4DFJ - chains A and C of the 3 polymer chains in the assembly; structure by X-ray diffraction, 1.90 A resolution.

[Chain A]
Molecule: DNA polymerase I, thermostable
Source organism: Thermus aquaticus
Notes: EC 2.7.7.7; fragment: Klenow Fragment
Reference sequence: P19821 (DPO1_THEAQ); residue numbers follow UniProt; this construct covers 293-832
Sequence (540 residues; numbered 293 to 832; the number before each row is that of its first residue):
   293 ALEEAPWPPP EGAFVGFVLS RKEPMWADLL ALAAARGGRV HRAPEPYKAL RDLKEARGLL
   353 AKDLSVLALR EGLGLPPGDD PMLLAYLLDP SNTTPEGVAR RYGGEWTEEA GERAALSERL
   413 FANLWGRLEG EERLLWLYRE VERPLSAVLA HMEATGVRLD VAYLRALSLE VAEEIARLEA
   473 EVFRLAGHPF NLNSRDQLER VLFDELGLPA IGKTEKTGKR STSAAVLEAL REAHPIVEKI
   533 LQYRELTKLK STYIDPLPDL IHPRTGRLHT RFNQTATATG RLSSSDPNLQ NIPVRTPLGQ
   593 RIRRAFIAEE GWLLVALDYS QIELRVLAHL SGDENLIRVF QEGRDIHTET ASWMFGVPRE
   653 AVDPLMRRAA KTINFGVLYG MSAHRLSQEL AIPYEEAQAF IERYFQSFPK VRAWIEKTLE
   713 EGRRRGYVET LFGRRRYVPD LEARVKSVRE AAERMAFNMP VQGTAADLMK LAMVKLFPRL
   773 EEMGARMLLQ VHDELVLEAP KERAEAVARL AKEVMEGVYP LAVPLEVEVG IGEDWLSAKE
Unresolved in the structure: 293
Bound ions: Mg2+ site 1: Asp-610, Asp-785 (together with 0KL); Mg2+ site 2: Asp-610, Tyr-611, Asp-785 (together with 0KL)
Ligand contacts: 0KL (5-(5-aminopent-1-yn-1-yl)-2'-deoxyuridine 5'-(tetrahydrogen triphosphate)): Arg-573, Asp-610, Tyr-611, Ser-612, Gln-613, Ile-614, Glu-615, His-639, Arg-659, Arg-660, Lys-663, Thr-664, Phe-667, Tyr-671, Asp-785
What the authors report for this chain:
  - conformationally variable residues (side-chain flip): Arg-660

[Chain C]
Molecule: 16-nt DNA strand
Notes: fragment: DNA Template
Sequence (16 nucleotides; numbered 201 to 216; the number before each row is that of its first residue):
   201 AAAAGGCGCC GTGGTC

[Chain A / chain C interface]
Contacting residue pairs - 59 pairs, chain A then chain C:
  Asn-483(A) / DT212(C)  hydrogen bond to the phosphate
  Asn-485(A) / DG211(C)  phosphate contact
  Asn-485(A) / DT212(C)  sugar contact
  Ser-486(A) / DT212(C)  hydrogen bond to the phosphate
  Ser-486(A) / DG213(C)  hydrogen bond to the phosphate
  Asp-488(A) / DG213(C)  sugar contact
  Gln-489(A) / DG213(C)  hydrogen bond to the phosphate
  Ile-503(A) / DA201(C)  base contact
  Gly-504(A) / DA201(C)  sugar contact
  Lys-505(A) / DA201(C)  sugar contact
  Ser-513(A) / DA201(C)  sugar contact
  Ser-515(A) / DA201(C)  hydrogen bond to the phosphate
  Ala-517(A) / DA201(C)  base contact
  Ala-517(A) / DA202(C)  base contact
  Val-518(A) / DA201(C)  base contact
  Ala-521(A) / DA201(C)  base contact
  Ser-543(A) / DC210(C)  sugar contact
  Thr-544(A) / DC210(C)  hydrogen bond to the sugar
  Ala-568(A) / DG208(C)  phosphate contact
  Thr-569(A) / DC207(C)  phosphate contact
  Ala-570(A) / DG206(C)  phosphate contact
  Ala-570(A) / DC207(C)  hydrogen bond to the phosphate
  Thr-571(A) / DG206(C)  sugar contact
  Arg-573(A) / DG205(C)  base contact
  Arg-573(A) / DG206(C)  hydrogen bond to the base
  Ser-575(A) / DC207(C)  phosphate contact
  Ser-575(A) / DG208(C)  hydrogen bond to the phosphate
  Ser-576(A) / DG208(C)  sugar contact
  Ser-577(A) / DG208(C)  phosphate contact
  Ser-577(A) / DC209(C)  phosphate contact
  Asp-578(A) / DC209(C)  hydrogen bond to the phosphate
  Asn-580(A) / DG208(C)  hydrogen bond to the sugar
  Asn-580(A) / DC209(C)  phosphate contact
  Thr-664(A) / DA204(C)  base contact
  Phe-667(A) / DA204(C)  base contact
  Gly-668(A) / DA204(C)  sugar contact
  Tyr-671(A) / DA204(C)  sugar contact
  Gly-672(A) / DA203(C)  sugar contact
  Gly-672(A) / DA204(C)  sugar contact
  Met-673(A) / DA204(C)  hydrogen bond to the sugar
  Ser-674(A) / DA203(C)  base contact
  Ser-674(A) / DA204(C)  hydrogen bond to the phosphate
  His-676(A) / DA201(C)  base contact
  His-676(A) / DA202(C)  base contact
  Arg-677(A) / DA202(C)  base contact
  Arg-677(A) / DA204(C)  salt bridge to the phosphate
  Gln-680(A) / DA201(C)  hydrogen bond to the base
  Gln-680(A) / DA202(C)  base contact
  Glu-681(A) / DA202(C)  base contact
  Arg-728(A) / DG206(C)  salt bridge to the phosphate
  Arg-746(A) / DA203(C)  sugar contact
  Arg-746(A) / DA204(C)  hydrogen bond to the phosphate
  Arg-746(A) / DG205(C)  salt bridge to the phosphate
  Met-747(A) / DG205(C)  phosphate contact
  Met-747(A) / DG206(C)  phosphate contact
  Asn-750(A) / DG205(C)  sugar contact
  Gln-754(A) / DG205(C)  base contact
  Gln-754(A) / DG206(C)  hydrogen bond to the sugar
  His-784(A) / DG206(C)  base contact
Also at the interface, not in a pair above, chain A (47 interface residues in all): Lys-540, Pro-548, Asn-565, Pro-579, Asn-583

[Overview]
The interface between chain A and chain C involves 47 residues on one side and 13 on the other; the contacts
include 16 hydrogen bonds and 3 salt bridges. Polar pairs include Arg-573(A)/DG206(C), Gln-680(A)/DA201(C) and
Thr-544(A)/DC210(C). Ligands of chain A: compound 0KL. Asp-610(A) and Asp-785(A) coordinate Mg2+ site 1. From
the paper: conformational variability at Arg-660(A).
Chain A is DNA polymerase I, thermostable (Thermus aquaticus) and chain C is a 16-nt DNA strand; the
structure, Crystal structure of the large fragment of DNA Polymerase I from Thermus aquaticus in a closed ...,
was determined by X-ray diffraction together with 4DF4, 4DF8, 4DFK, 4DFM and 4DFP from the same study.
